PDB entry 6RKP | X-ray diffraction, 1.70 A resolution | chains A and B

[Chain A (and B)]
Protein: Amine oxidase [flavin-containing] B
Source organism: Homo sapiens
Notes: EC 1.4.3.4; chain B of this document is another copy of the same molecule, construct and numbering; everything in this record applies to it too
UniProt: P27338 (AOFB_HUMAN); residues 1-520 here = UniProt positions 1-520
Sequence (520 residues; each row starts with the number of its first residue):
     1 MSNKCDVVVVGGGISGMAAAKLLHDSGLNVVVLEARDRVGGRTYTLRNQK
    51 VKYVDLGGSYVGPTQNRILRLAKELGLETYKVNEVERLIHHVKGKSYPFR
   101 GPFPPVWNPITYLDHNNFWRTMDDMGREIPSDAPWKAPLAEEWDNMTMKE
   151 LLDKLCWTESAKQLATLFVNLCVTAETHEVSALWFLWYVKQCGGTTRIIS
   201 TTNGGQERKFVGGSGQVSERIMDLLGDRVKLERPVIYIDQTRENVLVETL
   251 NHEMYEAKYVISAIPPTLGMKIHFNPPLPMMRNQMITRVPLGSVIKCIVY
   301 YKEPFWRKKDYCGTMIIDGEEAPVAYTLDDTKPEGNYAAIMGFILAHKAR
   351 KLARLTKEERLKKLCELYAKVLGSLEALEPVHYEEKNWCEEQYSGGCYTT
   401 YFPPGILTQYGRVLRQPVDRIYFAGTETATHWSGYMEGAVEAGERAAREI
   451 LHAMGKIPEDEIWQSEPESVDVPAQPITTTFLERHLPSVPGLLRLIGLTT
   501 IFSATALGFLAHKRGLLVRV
Not modelled in the structure: 1-2, 502-520 (chain B: 1-2, 497-520)
Glycans and other covalent adducts: flavin-adenine dinucleotide (FAD) linked to Cys-397
Small-molecule neighbours:
  - C15 (N-dodecyl-N,N-dimethyl-3-ammonio-1-propanesulfonate): Asp-153, Lys-154, Cys-156, Trp-157
  - FAD / K72: Val-10, Gly-11, Gly-12, Gly-13, Ile-14, Ser-15, Gly-16, Leu-33, Glu-34, Ala-35, Arg-36, Gly-40, Gly-41, Arg-42, Thr-43, Leu-56, Gly-57, Gly-58, Ser-59, Tyr-60, Pro-102, Phe-103, Pro-104, Trp-119, Leu-164, Leu-167, Phe-168, Leu-171, Cys-172, Ile-198, Ile-199, Gln-206, Arg-233, Pro-234, Val-235, Ala-263, Ile-264, Pro-265, Leu-268, Ile-272, Val-294, Lys-296, Ile-316, Tyr-326, Phe-343, Trp-388, Tyr-393, Tyr-398, Gly-425, Thr-426, Glu-427, Gly-434, Tyr-435, Met-436, Ala-439
Swiss-Prot annotation at these positions:
  - site (Important for catalytic activity): Cys-156, Cys-365, His-382
  - modified residue: Ser-2 (N-acetylserine), Lys-52 (N6-acetyllysine), Cys-397 (S-8alpha-FAD cysteine)
  - mutagenesis: Cys-5 (C5S: No loss of activity), Cys-156 (C156S: Complete loss of activity), Thr-158 (T158A: Dramatic loss of activity), Cys-172 (C172S: No loss of activity), Cys-192 (C192S: No loss of activity), Ile-199 (I199F: Alters specificity towards synthetic inhibitors), Cys-297 (C297S: No loss of activity), Cys-312 (C312S: No loss of activity), Cys-365 (C365S: Complete loss of activity), His-382 (H382R: Significant loss of activity), Lys-386 (K386M: No loss of activity), Cys-389 (C389A: Complete loss of activity; C389S: No loss of activity), 2 further mutagenesis entries in UniProt
From the paper describing this entry:
  - binding site for the ligand K72: Ile-199
  - conformationally variable residues (side-chain flip): Cys-172, Tyr-188

[Interface between chain A and chain B]
Residue-residue contacts - 84 pairs, chain A then chain B:
  Asn-145(A) with Lys-149(B); His-178(B), hydrogen bond
  Glu-150(A) with Glu-150(B)
  His-178(A) with Asn-145(B), hydrogen bond; Pro-404(B); Gly-405(B)
  Glu-179(A) with Pro-404(B)
  Val-235(A) with His-273(B)
  Ile-236(A) with Ile-236(B), hydrophobic; His-273(B)
  Tyr-237(A) with Leu-250(B), hydrophobic
  Glu-248(A) with His-252(B), salt bridge
  Leu-250(A) with Tyr-237(B), hydrophobic
  His-252(A) with Glu-248(B), salt bridge
  Thr-267(A) with Met-270(B)
  Leu-268(A) with Met-270(B), hydrophobic
  Met-270(A) with Thr-267(B); Leu-268(B), hydrophobic; Met-270(B), hydrophobic; Lys-271(B), hydrogen bond (backbone-side chain)
  Lys-271(A) with Met-270(B), hydrogen bond (side chain-backbone); Ile-272(B), hydrogen bond (side chain-backbone); His-273(B), hydrogen bond (backbone-side chain)
  Ile-272(A) with Lys-271(B), hydrogen bond (backbone-side chain)
  His-273(A) with Val-235(B); Ile-236(B); Lys-271(B), hydrogen bond (side chain-backbone); Gln-392(B); Tyr-393(B), hydrogen bond
  Phe-274(A) with Gln-392(B), hydrogen bond (backbone-side chain)
  Met-280(A) with Ala-353(B), hydrophobic; Asn-387(B), hydrogen bond; Cys-389(B), hydrophobic
  Met-281(A) with Arg-350(B)
  Asn-283(A) with Cys-389(B), hydrogen bond (side chain-backbone); Glu-390(B); Glu-391(B), hydrogen bond (side chain-backbone); Gln-392(B)
  Gln-284(A) with Leu-291(B); Gly-292(B), hydrogen bond (side chain-backbone); Ser-293(B), hydrogen bond; Cys-389(B), hydrogen bond; Gly-395(B), hydrogen bond (side chain-backbone); Gly-396(B)
  Thr-287(A) with Pro-290(B)
  Arg-288(A) with Pro-290(B); Leu-291(B), hydrogen bond (side chain-backbone); Ser-293(B); Tyr-401(B)
  Pro-290(A) with Thr-287(B); Arg-288(B)
  Leu-291(A) with Gln-284(B); Arg-288(B), hydrogen bond (backbone-side chain)
  Gly-292(A) with Gln-284(B), hydrogen bond (backbone-side chain)
  Ser-293(A) with Gln-284(B), hydrogen bond; Arg-288(B); Tyr-410(B)
  His-347(A) with Gln-409(B)
  Arg-350(A) with Met-281(B); Arg-288(B); Gln-409(B), hydrogen bond; Tyr-410(B), hydrogen bond
  Ala-353(A) with Met-280(B), hydrophobic
  Asn-387(A) with Met-280(B), hydrogen bond
  Cys-389(A) with Met-280(B), hydrophobic; Asn-283(B), hydrogen bond (backbone-side chain); Gln-284(B), hydrogen bond
  Glu-390(A) with Asn-283(B)
  Glu-391(A) with Asn-283(B), hydrogen bond (backbone-side chain)
  Gln-392(A) with His-273(B); Phe-274(B), hydrogen bond (side chain-backbone); Asn-283(B)
  Tyr-393(A) with His-273(B), hydrogen bond
  Gly-395(A) with Gln-284(B), hydrogen bond (backbone-side chain)
  Gly-396(A) with Gln-284(B)
  Tyr-401(A) with Arg-288(B)
  Pro-404(A) with His-178(B); Glu-179(B); Pro-404(B), hydrophobic
  Gly-405(A) with His-178(B)
  Gln-409(A) with His-347(B); Arg-350(B), hydrogen bond
  Tyr-410(A) with Ser-293(B); Arg-350(B), hydrogen bond
Other interface residues (no listed pair), chain A (51 interface residues in all): Thr-147, Lys-149, Pro-234, Pro-277, Leu-278, Val-289, Pro-403, Ile-406
Other interface residues (no listed pair), chain B (49 interface residues in all): Thr-147, Pro-234, Pro-277, Pro-403, Ile-406

[In short]
51 residues of chain A and 49 residues of chain B are in contact; the contacts include 32 hydrogen bonds and 2
salt bridges. Polar contacts include Glu-248(A)/His-252(B), Asn-145(A)/His-178(B) and Met-270(A)/Lys-271(B).
The paper reports a binding site for the ligand K72 at Ile-199(A); conformational variability at Cys-172(A)
and Tyr-188(A).
Both chains are Amine oxidase [flavin-containing] B (Homo sapiens). Entry 6RKP (Crystal structure of human
monoamine oxidase B in complex with styrylpiperidine analogue 84) was determined by X-ray diffraction,
deposited together with 6RKB and 6RLE.
